1I32 - chains A and D of the 4 polymer chains in the assembly; structure by X-ray diffraction, 2.60 A resolution.

Chain A (and D):
Protein: Glyceraldehyde 3-phosphate dehydrogenase
Source organism: Leishmania mexicana
Notes: EC 1.2.1.12; chain D of this document is another copy of the same molecule, construct and numbering; everything in this record applies to it too
UniProt: Q27890 (G3PG_LEIME); numbering as in UniProt (aligned over 1-360)
Sequence (360 residues; row label = number of the first residue in the row):
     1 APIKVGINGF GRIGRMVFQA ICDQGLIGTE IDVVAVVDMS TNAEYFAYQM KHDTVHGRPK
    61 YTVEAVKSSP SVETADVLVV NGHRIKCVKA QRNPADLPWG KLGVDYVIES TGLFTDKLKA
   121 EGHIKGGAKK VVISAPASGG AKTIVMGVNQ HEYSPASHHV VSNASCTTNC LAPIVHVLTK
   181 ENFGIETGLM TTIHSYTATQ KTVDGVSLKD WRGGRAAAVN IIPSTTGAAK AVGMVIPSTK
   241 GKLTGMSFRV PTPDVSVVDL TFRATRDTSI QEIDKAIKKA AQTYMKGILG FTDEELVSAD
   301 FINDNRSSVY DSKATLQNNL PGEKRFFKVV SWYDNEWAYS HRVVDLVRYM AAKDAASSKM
Disordered / not traced: 359-360
Ligand contacts: INHIBITORS (NMD; N-naphthalen-1-ylmethyl-2'-[3,5-dimethoxybenzamido]-2'-deoxy-adenosine): Asn8, Gly9, Phe10, Gly11, Val37, Asp38, Met39, Ser40, Tyr45, Ala90, Gln91, Arg92, Thr111, Leu113, Phe114
Reported in the primary citation:
  - binding site for INHIBITORS: Asp38, Met39, Phe46, Ala90, Gln91, Arg92, Thr111, Leu113, Val206, Leu208

Chain A / chain D interface:
Pairs across the interface - 80 pairs, chain A then chain D:
  Glu186(A) with Arg263(D), salt bridge
  Thr187(A) with Glu323(D); Phe326(D)
  Leu189(A) with Phe326(D), hydrophobic; Phe327(D); Lys328(D)
  Thr191(A) with Asp259(D), hydrogen bond; Lys328(D), hydrogen bond
  Ile193(A) with Ile193(D), hydrophobic; Ile221(D), hydrophobic
  Trp211(A) with Glu295(D)
  Arg212(A) with Glu294(D); Glu295(D), salt bridge; Leu296(D), hydrogen bond (side chain-backbone); Asp311(D), salt bridge; Lys313(D); Ala314(D)
  Arg215(A) with Val297(D); Asp300(D), salt bridge
  Asn220(A) with Val297(D); Ser298(D), hydrogen bond; Ala299(D), hydrogen bond (side chain-backbone)
  Ile221(A) with Ile193(D), hydrophobic; Val297(D); Ser298(D), hydrogen bond (backbone-side chain); Trp332(D)
  Ile222(A) with Val297(D), hydrophobic
  Pro223(A) with Leu296(D); Trp332(D), hydrophobic
  Thr225(A) with Asn318(D)
  Lys242(A) with Leu320(D)
  Leu243(A) with Leu320(D)
  Thr244(A) with Leu320(D)
  Gly245(A) with Asn318(D)
  Met246(A) with Asn318(D)
  Phe248(A) with Val257(D), hydrophobic
  Pro251(A) with Pro251(D)
  Thr252(A) with Pro251(D)
  Val257(A) with Phe248(D), hydrophobic
  Asp259(A) with Thr191(D), hydrogen bond; Asp259(D)
  Thr261(A) with Thr261(D); Phe326(D)
  Arg263(A) with Glu186(D), salt bridge; Arg263(D)
  Glu294(A) with Arg212(D)
  Glu295(A) with Trp211(D); Arg212(D), salt bridge
  Leu296(A) with Arg212(D), hydrogen bond (backbone-side chain); Pro223(D)
  Val297(A) with Arg215(D); Asn220(D); Ile221(D); Ile222(D), hydrophobic
  Ser298(A) with Asn220(D), hydrogen bond; Ile221(D), hydrogen bond (side chain-backbone)
  Ala299(A) with Asn220(D), hydrogen bond (backbone-side chain)
  Asp300(A) with Arg215(D), salt bridge
  Asp311(A) with Arg212(D), salt bridge
  Lys313(A) with Arg212(D)
  Ala314(A) with Arg212(D)
  Asn318(A) with Thr225(D); Gly245(D); Met246(D)
  Leu320(A) with Gly241(D); Lys242(D); Leu243(D); Thr244(D)
  Glu323(A) with Thr187(D)
  Phe326(A) with Thr187(D); Leu189(D), hydrophobic; Thr261(D); Phe262(D), hydrophobic; Arg263(D); Phe326(D), hydrophobic
  Phe327(A) with Leu189(D)
  Lys328(A) with Leu189(D); Thr191(D), hydrogen bond
  Trp332(A) with Ile221(D); Pro223(D), hydrophobic
Other interface residues (no listed pair), chain A (53 interface residues in all): Gly188, Met190, Val219, Ser224, Gly241, Val250, Val255, Phe262, Gln317, Asn319, Val330
Other interface residues (no listed pair), chain D (52 interface residues in all): Gly188, Met190, Val219, Val250, Thr252, Val255, Gln317, Asn319, Val330

Overview:
Chain A and chain D form an interface of 53 and 52 residues respectively; the contacts include 12 hydrogen
bonds and 8 salt bridges. Among the polar pairs are Glu186(A)-Arg263(D), Arg212(A)-Glu295(D) and
Arg212(A)-Asp311(D). Ligands of chain A: INHIBITORS. The paper reports a binding site for INHIBITORS at
Asp38(A), Met39(A) and Phe46(A) among others.
Chain A and chain D are both Glyceraldehyde 3-phosphate dehydrogenase (Leishmania mexicana); the structure,
Leishmania mexicana glyceraldehyde-3-phosphate dehydrogenase in complex with inhibitors, was determined by
X-ray diffraction, deposited together with 1I33.
